PDB entry 2R06 | X-ray diffraction, 3.00 A resolution | chains 1 and 3 of the 4 polymer chains in the assembly

Chain 1:
Protein: Human rhinovirus 14 coat protein (subunit VP1)
Source organism: Human rhinovirus 14
Reference sequence: P03303 (POLG_HRV14); residues 1-289 here correspond to UniProt positions 567-855 (UniProt number = residue number + 566)
Chain sequence (289 residues; each row starts with the number of its first residue):
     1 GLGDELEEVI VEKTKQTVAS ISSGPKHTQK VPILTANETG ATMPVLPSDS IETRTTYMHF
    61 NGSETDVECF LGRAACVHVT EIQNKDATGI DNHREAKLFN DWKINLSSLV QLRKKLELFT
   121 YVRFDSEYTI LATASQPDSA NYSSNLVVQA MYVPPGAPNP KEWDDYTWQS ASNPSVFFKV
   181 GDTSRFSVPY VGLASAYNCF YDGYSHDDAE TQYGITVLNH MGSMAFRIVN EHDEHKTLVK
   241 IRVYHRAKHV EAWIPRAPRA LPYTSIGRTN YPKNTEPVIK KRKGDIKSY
Disordered / not traced: 1-16
Ligand contacts: win vi (W35; 5-(5-(4-(4,5-dihydro-2-oxazoly)phenoxy)pentyl)-3-methyl isoxazole): Ile104, Asn105, Leu106, Phe124, Ser126, Tyr128, Ala150, Tyr152, Pro174, Ser175, Val176, Phe186, Val188, Val191, Tyr197, Asn219, Met221, Met224

Chain 3:
Protein: Human rhinovirus 14 coat protein (subunit VP3)
Source organism: Human rhinovirus 14
Reference sequence: P03303 (POLG_HRV14); residues 1-236 here correspond to UniProt positions 331-566 (UniProt number = residue number + 330)
Chain sequence (236 residues; each row starts with the number of its first residue):
     1 GLPTTTLPGS GQFLTTDDRQ SPSALPNYEP TPRIHIPGKV HNLLEIIQVD TLIPMNNTHT
    61 KDEVNSYLIP LNANRQNEQV FGTNLFIGDG VFKTTLLGEI VQYYTHWSGS LRFSLMYTGP
   121 ALSSAKLILA YTPPGARGPQ DRREAMLGTH VVWDIGLQST IVMTIPWTSG VQFRYTDPDT
   181 YTSAGFLSCW YQTSLILPPE TTGQVYLLSF ISACPDFKLR LMKDTQTISQ TVALTE

How chain 1 and chain 3 interact:
Residue-residue contacts (180; chain 1 residue first):
  Ala19(1) - Asp216(3)
  Ile33(1) - Val151(3)  hydrophobic
  Ile33(1) - Thr160(3)
  Ile33(1) - Ile161(3)
  Ile33(1) - Val162(3)  hydrogen bond (backbone-backbone)
  Leu34(1) - Gln158(3)
  Leu34(1) - Thr160(3)
  Thr35(1) - Gln158(3)
  Thr35(1) - Ser159(3)  hydrogen bond (backbone-backbone)
  Thr35(1) - Thr160(3)  hydrogen bond (backbone-backbone)
  Thr35(1) - Val162(3)
  Ala36(1) - Thr160(3)
  Asn37(1) - Asp50(3)
  Asn37(1) - Met116(3)
  Asn37(1) - Thr160(3)  hydrogen bond (backbone-side chain)
  Asn37(1) - Phe210(3)
  Glu38(1) - Met116(3)
  Glu38(1) - Ser159(3)  hydrogen bond
  Thr42(1) - Gln48(3)
  Thr42(1) - Val49(3)
  Thr42(1) - Asp50(3)  hydrogen bond (side chain-backbone)
  Thr42(1) - Arg112(3)
  Thr42(1) - Ser212(3)
  Met43(1) - Arg112(3)  hydrogen bond (backbone-side chain)
  Pro44(1) - Arg112(3)
  Val45(1) - Arg112(3)  hydrogen bond (backbone-side chain)
  Val45(1) - Val162(3)  hydrophobic
  Val45(1) - Cys214(3)
  Leu46(1) - Thr164(3)
  Leu46(1) - Pro215(3)
  Pro47(1) - Ser110(3)
  Pro47(1) - Thr164(3)
  Pro47(1) - Pro166(3)  hydrophobic
  Pro47(1) - Cys214(3)
  Ser50(1) - Thr164(3)
  Ile51(1) - Thr149(3)
  Ile51(1) - Pro166(3)  hydrophobic
  Met58(1) - Pro215(3)
  Met58(1) - Asp216(3)
  Met58(1) - Lys218(3)
  Phe60(1) - Lys218(3)
  Phe60(1) - Leu219(3)
  Gly62(1) - Asn42(3)
  Gly62(1) - Leu44(3)
  Glu64(1) - Tyr104(3)  hydrogen bond (backbone-side chain)
  Glu64(1) - Arg220(3)
  Glu64(1) - Leu221(3)  hydrogen bond (side chain-backbone)
  Glu64(1) - Met222(3)  hydrogen bond (side chain-backbone)
  Thr65(1) - Asn42(3)  hydrogen bond
  Thr65(1) - Leu43(3)  hydrogen bond (backbone-backbone)
  Thr65(1) - Leu44(3)
  Thr65(1) - Tyr104(3)
  Asp66(1) - His41(3)
  Asp66(1) - Asn42(3)
  Val67(1) - Val40(3)
  Val67(1) - His41(3)  hydrogen bond (backbone-backbone)
  Phe70(1) - Leu43(3)  hydrophobic
  Phe70(1) - Tyr103(3)  hydrophobic
  Phe70(1) - Tyr104(3)
  Phe70(1) - Met222(3)
  Arg73(1) - Thr15(3)
  Arg73(1) - Thr16(3)
  Arg73(1) - Met222(3)
  Ala74(1) - Phe13(3)  hydrophobic
  Ala74(1) - Thr15(3)  hydrogen bond (backbone-backbone)
  Lys103(1) - Glu236(3)  salt bridge
  Ser108(1) - Gln230(3)  hydrogen bond (backbone-side chain)
  Ser108(1) - Ala233(3)
  Ser108(1) - Leu234(3)  hydrogen bond (side chain-backbone)
  Leu109(1) - Gln230(3)
  Val110(1) - Ile228(3)
  Val110(1) - Gln230(3)  hydrogen bond (backbone-side chain)
  Val110(1) - Leu234(3)  hydrophobic
  Gln111(1) - Asp224(3)
  Arg113(1) - Leu234(3)
  Lys114(1) - Glu99(3)  salt bridge
  Lys114(1) - Tyr103(3)
  Lys114(1) - Thr227(3)  hydrogen bond
  Lys114(1) - Ile228(3)
  Lys115(1) - Tyr103(3)
  Lys115(1) - Met222(3)
  Phe119(1) - Val40(3)  hydrophobic
  Tyr121(1) - Ile36(3)  hydrophobic
  Arg123(1) - Pro30(3)
  Arg123(1) - Thr31(3)  hydrogen bond (side chain-backbone)
  Arg123(1) - Pro32(3)
  Arg123(1) - Arg33(3)
  Glu127(1) - Arg19(3)
  Glu127(1) - Ser21(3)
  Thr129(1) - Phe13(3)
  Pro174(1) - Ala24(3)
  Pro174(1) - Leu25(3)  hydrophobic
  Arg185(1) - Phe13(3)
  Arg185(1) - Ser21(3)
  Phe186(1) - Ser21(3)
  Phe186(1) - Pro22(3)
  Ser187(1) - Ser21(3)
  Ser187(1) - Pro22(3)  hydrogen bond (backbone-backbone)
  Ser187(1) - Ser23(3)
  Ser187(1) - Ala24(3)  hydrogen bond (backbone-backbone)
  Pro189(1) - Ser23(3)
  Pro189(1) - Leu25(3)  hydrophobic
  Pro189(1) - Tyr28(3)  hydrophobic
  Tyr190(1) - Tyr28(3)
  Tyr190(1) - Pro30(3)
  Val191(1) - Leu25(3)  hydrophobic
  Val191(1) - Tyr28(3)
  Gly192(1) - Thr31(3)  hydrogen bond (backbone-side chain)
  Leu193(1) - Thr31(3)  hydrogen bond (backbone-side chain)
  Ala194(1) - Thr31(3)  hydrogen bond (backbone-side chain)
  Ser195(1) - Thr31(3)
  Ser195(1) - Pro32(3)  hydrogen bond (side chain-backbone)
  Ser195(1) - Ile34(3)
  Thr216(1) - Glu236(3)
  Tyr244(1) - Phe13(3)  hydrophobic
  Arg246(1) - Asp17(3)
  Arg246(1) - Asp18(3)  salt bridge
  Arg246(1) - Arg19(3)
  Glu251(1) - Arg33(3)  salt bridge
  Glu251(1) - Lys39(3)  salt bridge
  Ala252(1) - Lys39(3)
  Ala252(1) - Val40(3)  hydrogen bond (backbone-backbone)
  Trp253(1) - Ile36(3)
  Trp253(1) - Pro37(3)
  Trp253(1) - Gly38(3)
  Trp253(1) - Lys39(3)
  Ile254(1) - Pro37(3)
  Ile254(1) - Gly38(3)  hydrogen bond (backbone-backbone)
  Pro255(1) - Gly38(3)
  Pro255(1) - Val40(3)
  Pro255(1) - Ile46(3)  hydrophobic
  Pro258(1) - Leu96(3)
  Pro258(1) - Glu99(3)
  Tyr263(1) - Ile228(3)  hydrophobic
  Tyr263(1) - Leu234(3)  hydrophobic
  Thr264(1) - Leu234(3)
  Ser265(1) - Thr235(3)
  Ser265(1) - Glu236(3)
  Ile266(1) - Leu234(3)
  Ile266(1) - Thr235(3)  hydrogen bond (backbone-backbone)
  Ile266(1) - Glu236(3)
  Arg268(1) - Glu236(3)  hydrogen bond (side chain-backbone)
  Pro277(1) - Thr60(3)
  Pro277(1) - Lys61(3)
  Pro277(1) - Asp62(3)
  Val278(1) - Asp62(3)  hydrogen bond (backbone-side chain)
  Ile279(1) - Pro54(3)  hydrophobic
  Ile279(1) - Asn57(3)
  Ile279(1) - Asp62(3)  hydrogen bond (backbone-side chain)
  Lys280(1) - Asn57(3)
  Lys280(1) - Asp89(3)  salt bridge
  Lys280(1) - Gly90(3)
  Lys280(1) - Lys93(3)
  Lys281(1) - Asn57(3)
  Lys281(1) - Thr58(3)  hydrogen bond (side chain-backbone)
  Lys281(1) - His59(3)  hydrogen bond (side chain-backbone)
  Lys281(1) - Thr60(3)
  Arg282(1) - Met55(3)  hydrogen bond (side chain-backbone)
  Arg282(1) - Asn57(3)  hydrogen bond (backbone-backbone)
  Arg282(1) - Gly82(3)  hydrogen bond (side chain-backbone)
  Ile286(1) - Met55(3)
  Ile286(1) - Asn56(3)
  Ile286(1) - Thr58(3)
  Ile286(1) - Val80(3)
  Ile286(1) - Phe81(3)  hydrophobic
  Ile286(1) - Gly82(3)  hydrogen bond (backbone-backbone)
  Lys287(1) - Gln79(3)
  Lys287(1) - Gly82(3)
  Ser288(1) - Gly82(3)
  Ser288(1) - Thr83(3)
  Tyr289(1) - Gln79(3)  hydrogen bond
  Tyr289(1) - Gly82(3)
  Tyr289(1) - Thr83(3)
  Tyr289(1) - Asn84(3)
  Tyr289(1) - Gly138(3)
  Tyr289(1) - Pro139(3)  hydrogen bond (side chain-backbone)
  Tyr289(1) - Phe186(3)  hydrophobic
  Tyr289(1) - Leu187(3)
  Tyr289(1) - Ser188(3)
  Tyr289(1) - Trp190(3)
Interface residues without a listed pair, chain 1 (80 interface residues in all): Cys69, Ser107, Ala196, Lys248, Glu276, Gly284, Asp285
Interface residues without a listed pair, chain 3 (99 interface residues in all): Ser66, Ile69, Pro70, Val91, Thr94, Ser114, Trp153, Phe173, Phe217, Thr225, Ser229

Overview:
Chain 1 and chain 3 form an interface of 80 and 99 residues respectively, with 40 hydrogen bonds and 6 salt
bridges. Among the polar pairs are Lys103(1)-Glu236(3), Lys114(1)-Glu99(3) and Arg246(1)-Asp18(3). Win vi is
bound between chain 1 and chain 3.
Here chain 1 is Human rhinovirus 14 coat protein (subunit VP1) and chain 3 is Human rhinovirus 14 coat protein
(subunit VP3), both from Human rhinovirus 14. Entry 2R06 (Structural analysis of antiviral agents that
interact with the capsid of human rhinoviruses) was determined by X-ray diffraction (same publication as 1R08,
2R04, 2R07, 2RM2, 2RR1, 2RS1, 2RS3 and 2RS5).
